Entry 6ZHE (electron microscopy, 7.24 A resolution (low resolution: residue-level contacts below are approximate; hydrogen-bond / salt-bridge calls are withheld)); this record covers chains A and E of the 10 polymer chains in the assembly.

Chain A:
Protein: DNA-dependent protein kinase catalytic subunit, DNA-PKcs
From: Homo sapiens
Notes: EC 2.7.11.1
UniProtKB: P78527 (PRKDC_HUMAN); residue numbers follow UniProt; this construct covers 1-4128
Amino-acid sequence (4156 residues; each row starts with the number of its first residue; note: 1867 numbers in that range are skipped by the numbering (no residue carries them; nothing is unmodelled there); X marks 28 residues of unknown identity (built as UNK)):
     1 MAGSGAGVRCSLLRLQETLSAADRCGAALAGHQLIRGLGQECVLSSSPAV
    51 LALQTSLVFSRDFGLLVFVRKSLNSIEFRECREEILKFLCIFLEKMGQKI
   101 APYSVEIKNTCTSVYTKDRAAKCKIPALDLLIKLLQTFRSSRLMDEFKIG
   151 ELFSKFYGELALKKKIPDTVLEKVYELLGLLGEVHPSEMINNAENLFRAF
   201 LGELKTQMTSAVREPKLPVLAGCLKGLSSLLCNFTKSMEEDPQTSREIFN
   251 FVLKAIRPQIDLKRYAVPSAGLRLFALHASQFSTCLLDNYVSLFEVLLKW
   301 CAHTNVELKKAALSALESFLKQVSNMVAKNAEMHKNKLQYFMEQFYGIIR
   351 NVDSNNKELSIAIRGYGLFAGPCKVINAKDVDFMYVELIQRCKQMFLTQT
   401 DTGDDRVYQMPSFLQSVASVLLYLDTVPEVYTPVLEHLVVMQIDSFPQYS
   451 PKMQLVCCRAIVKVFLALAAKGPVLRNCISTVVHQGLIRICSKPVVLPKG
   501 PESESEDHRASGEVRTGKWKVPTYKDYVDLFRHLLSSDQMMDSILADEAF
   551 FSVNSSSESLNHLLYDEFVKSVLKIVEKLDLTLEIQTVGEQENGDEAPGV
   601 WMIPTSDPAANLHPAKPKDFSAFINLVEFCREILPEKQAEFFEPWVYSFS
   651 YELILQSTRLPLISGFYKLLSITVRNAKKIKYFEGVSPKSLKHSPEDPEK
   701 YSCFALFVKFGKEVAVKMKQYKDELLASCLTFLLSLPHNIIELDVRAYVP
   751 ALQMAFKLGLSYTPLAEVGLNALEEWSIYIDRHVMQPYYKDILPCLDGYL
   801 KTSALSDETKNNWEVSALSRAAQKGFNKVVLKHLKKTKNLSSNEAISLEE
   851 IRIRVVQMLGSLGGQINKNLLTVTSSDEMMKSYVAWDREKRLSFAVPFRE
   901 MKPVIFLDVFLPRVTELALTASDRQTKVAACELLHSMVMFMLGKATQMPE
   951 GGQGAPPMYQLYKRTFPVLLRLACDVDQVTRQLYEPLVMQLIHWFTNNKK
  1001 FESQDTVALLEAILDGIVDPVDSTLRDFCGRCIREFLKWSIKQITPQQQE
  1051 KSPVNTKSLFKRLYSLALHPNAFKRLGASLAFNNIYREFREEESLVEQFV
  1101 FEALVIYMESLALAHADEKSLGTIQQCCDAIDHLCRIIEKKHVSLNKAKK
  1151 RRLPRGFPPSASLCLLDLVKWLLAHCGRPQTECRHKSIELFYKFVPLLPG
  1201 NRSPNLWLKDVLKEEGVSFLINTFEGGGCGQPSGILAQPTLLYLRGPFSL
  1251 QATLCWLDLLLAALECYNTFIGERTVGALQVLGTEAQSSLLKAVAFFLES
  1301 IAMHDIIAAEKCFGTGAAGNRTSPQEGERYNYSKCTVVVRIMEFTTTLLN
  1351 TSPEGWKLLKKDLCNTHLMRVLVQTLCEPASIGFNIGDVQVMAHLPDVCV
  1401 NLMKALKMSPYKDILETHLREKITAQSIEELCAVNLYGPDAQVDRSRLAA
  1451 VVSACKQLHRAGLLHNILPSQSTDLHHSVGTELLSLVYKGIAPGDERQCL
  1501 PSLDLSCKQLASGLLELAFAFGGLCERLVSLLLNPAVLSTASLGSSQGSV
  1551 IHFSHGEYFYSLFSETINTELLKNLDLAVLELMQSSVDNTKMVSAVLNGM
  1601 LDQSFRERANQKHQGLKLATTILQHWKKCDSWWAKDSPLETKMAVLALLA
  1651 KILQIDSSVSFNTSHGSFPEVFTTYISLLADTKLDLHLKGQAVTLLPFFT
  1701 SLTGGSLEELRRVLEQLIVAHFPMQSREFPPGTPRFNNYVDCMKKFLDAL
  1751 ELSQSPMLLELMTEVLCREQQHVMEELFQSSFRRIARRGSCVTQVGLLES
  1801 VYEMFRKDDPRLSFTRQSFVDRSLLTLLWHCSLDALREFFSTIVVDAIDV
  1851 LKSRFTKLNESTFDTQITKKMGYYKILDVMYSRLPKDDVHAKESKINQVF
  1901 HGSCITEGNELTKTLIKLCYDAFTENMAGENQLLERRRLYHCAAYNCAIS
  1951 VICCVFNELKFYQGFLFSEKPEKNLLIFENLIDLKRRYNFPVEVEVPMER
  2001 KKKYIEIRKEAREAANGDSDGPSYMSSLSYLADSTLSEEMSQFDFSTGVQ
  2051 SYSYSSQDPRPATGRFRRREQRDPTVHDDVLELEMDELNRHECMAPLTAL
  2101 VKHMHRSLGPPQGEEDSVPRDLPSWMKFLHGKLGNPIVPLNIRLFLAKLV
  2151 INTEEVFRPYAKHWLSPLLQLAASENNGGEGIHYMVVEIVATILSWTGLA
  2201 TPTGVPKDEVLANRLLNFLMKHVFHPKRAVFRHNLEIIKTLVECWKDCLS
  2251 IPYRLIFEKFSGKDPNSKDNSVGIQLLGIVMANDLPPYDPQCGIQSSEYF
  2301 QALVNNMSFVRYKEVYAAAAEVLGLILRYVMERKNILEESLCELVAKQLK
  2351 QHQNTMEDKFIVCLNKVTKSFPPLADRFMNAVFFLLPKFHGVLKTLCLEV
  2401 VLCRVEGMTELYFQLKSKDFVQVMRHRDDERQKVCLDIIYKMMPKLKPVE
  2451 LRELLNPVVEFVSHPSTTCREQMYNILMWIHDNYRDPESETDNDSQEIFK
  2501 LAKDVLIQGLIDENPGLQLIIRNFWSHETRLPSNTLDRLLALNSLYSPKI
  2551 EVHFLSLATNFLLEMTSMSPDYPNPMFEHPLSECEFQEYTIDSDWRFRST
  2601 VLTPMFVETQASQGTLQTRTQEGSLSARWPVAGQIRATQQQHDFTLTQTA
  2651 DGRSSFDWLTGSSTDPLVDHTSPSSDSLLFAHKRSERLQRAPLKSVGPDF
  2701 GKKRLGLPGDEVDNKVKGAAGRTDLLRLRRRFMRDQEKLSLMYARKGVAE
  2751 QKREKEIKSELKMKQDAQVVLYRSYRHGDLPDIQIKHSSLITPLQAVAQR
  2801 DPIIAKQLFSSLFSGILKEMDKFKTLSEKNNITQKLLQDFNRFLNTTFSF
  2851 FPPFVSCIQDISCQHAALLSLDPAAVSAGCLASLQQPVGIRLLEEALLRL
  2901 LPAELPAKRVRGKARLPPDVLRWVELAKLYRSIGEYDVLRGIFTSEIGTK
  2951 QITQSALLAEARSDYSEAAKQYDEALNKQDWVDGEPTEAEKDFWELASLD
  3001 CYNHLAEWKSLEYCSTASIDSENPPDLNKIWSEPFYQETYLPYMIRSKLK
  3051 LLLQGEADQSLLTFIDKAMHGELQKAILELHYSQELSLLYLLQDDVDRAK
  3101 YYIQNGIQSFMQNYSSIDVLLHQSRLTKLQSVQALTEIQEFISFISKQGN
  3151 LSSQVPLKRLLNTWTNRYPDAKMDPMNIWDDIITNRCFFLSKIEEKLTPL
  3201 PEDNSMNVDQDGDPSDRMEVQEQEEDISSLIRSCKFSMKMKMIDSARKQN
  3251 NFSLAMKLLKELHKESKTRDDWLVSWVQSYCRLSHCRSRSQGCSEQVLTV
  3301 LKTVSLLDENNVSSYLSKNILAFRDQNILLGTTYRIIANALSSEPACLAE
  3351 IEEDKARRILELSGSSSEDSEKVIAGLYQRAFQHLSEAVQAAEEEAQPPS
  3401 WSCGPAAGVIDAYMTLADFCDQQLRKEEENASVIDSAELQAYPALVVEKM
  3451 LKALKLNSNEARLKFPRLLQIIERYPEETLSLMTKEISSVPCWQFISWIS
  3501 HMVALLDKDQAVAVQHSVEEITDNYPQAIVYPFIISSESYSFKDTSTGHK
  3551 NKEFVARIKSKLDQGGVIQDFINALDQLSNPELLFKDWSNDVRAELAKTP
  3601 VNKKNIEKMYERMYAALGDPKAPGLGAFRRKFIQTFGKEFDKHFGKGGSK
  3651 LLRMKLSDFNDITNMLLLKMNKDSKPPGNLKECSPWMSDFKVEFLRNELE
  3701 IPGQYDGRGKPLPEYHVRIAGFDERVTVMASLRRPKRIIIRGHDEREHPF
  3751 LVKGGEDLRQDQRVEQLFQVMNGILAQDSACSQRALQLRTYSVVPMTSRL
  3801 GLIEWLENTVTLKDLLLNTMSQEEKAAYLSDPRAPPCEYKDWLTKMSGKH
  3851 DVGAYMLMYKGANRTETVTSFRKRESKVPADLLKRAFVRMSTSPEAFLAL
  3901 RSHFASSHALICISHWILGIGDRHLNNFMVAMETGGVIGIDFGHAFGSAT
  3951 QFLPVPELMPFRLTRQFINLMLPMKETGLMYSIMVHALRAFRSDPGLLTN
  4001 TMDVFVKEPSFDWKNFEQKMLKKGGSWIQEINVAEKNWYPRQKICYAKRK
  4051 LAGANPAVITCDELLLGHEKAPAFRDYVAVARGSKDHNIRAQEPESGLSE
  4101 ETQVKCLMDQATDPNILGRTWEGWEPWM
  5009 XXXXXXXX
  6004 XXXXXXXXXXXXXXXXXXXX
Unresolved in the structure: 1-9, 499-512, 587-601, 689-696, 805-813, 948-955, 1315-1318, 1542-1548, 1987-2084, 2596-2766, 3198-3225, 3397-3405, 3430-3437
Curated features (UniProtKB/Swiss-Prot):
  - region: Leu1503 to Leu1538 (Interaction with C1D), Glu2737 to Gln2765 (May split the end of the DNA molecule, with the two strands separating around the region), Val3728 to Arg3734 (G-loop), Gly3919 to Asn3927 (Catalytic loop), Gly3939 to Thr3964 (Activation loop)
  - site: Asp2020, Gly2021 (Cleavage)
  - modified residue: Lys117 (N6-acetyllysine), Ser511 (Phosphoserine), Ser687 (Phosphoserine), Lys828 (N6-acetyllysine), Ser841 (Phosphoserine), Ser893 (Phosphoserine), Ser1065 (Phosphoserine), Lys1209 (N6-acetyllysine), Lys1970 (N6-acetyllysine), Ser2056 (Phosphoserine), Lys2259 (N6-acetyllysine), Thr2535 (Phosphothreonine), Thr2609 (Phosphothreonine), Ser2612 (Phosphoserine), Thr2638 (Phosphothreonine), Thr2647 (Phosphothreonine), Ser2789 (Phosphoserine), Ser3205 (Phosphoserine), Lys3241 (N6-acetyllysine), Lys3260 (N6-acetyllysine) and 6 more in UniProt
  - natural variant: Lys263 (K263N: In a lung adenocarcinoma sample), Gly500 (G500S: In a metastatic melanoma sample), Arg1136 (R1136H: In a colorectal adenocarcinoma sample), Arg1447 (R1447M: In a lung squamous cell carcinoma sample), Ala1680 (A1680V: In a metastatic melanoma sample), Ser2810 (S2810N: In a metastatic melanoma sample), Gly2941 (G2941A: In a lung neuroendocrine carcinoma sample), Leu3062 (L3062R: In IMD26), Ala3574 (A3574V: In IMD26)
  - mutagenesis: Leu1510 (L1510P: Loss of interaction with C1D), Glu1516 to Leu1517 (Loss of interaction with C1D), Thr2609 (T2609A: Leads to radiation sensitivity and impaired DSB joining. Gives rise to reduced phosphorylation; when associated with A-2612), Ser2612 (S2612A: Reduced phosphorylation; when associated with A-2609), Thr2638 (T2638A: Alleviates phosphorylation, leaves a fully active enzyme with compromised cellular resistance to ionizing radiation without affecting DNA end joining; when associated with A-2647), Thr2647 (T2647A: Alleviates phosphorylation, leaves a fully active enzyme with compromised cellular resistance to ionizing radiation without affecting DNA end joining; when associated with A-2638)

Chain E:
Molecule: 28-nt DNA strand
Sequence (28 nucleotides; each row starts with the number of its first residue):
    17 AGCTAATAAACTAAAAACTATTATTATG

Interface between chain A and chain E:
Contacting residue pairs - 8 pairs, chain A then chain E:
  Lys164(A) with DA29(E); DA30(E)
  Arg264(A) with DT40(E); DT41(E)
  Glu513(A) with DG44(E)
  Val514(A) with DG44(E)
  Val829(A) with DA39(E)
  Val830(A) with DA39(E)
Other interface residues (no listed pair), chain A (7 interface residues in all): Tyr265
Other interface residues (no listed pair), chain E (7 interface residues in all): DT38

In short:
The chain A/chain E interface involves 7 residues from each chain. UniProt lists 7 mutagenesis sites on chain
A.
Chain A is DNA-dependent protein kinase catalytic subunit, DNA-PKcs (Homo sapiens) and chain E is a 28-nt DNA
strand; the structure, Cryo-EM structure of DNA-PK dimer, was determined by electron microscopy together with
6ZH8 and 6ZHA from the same study.
